Entry 6C14 (electron microscopy, 4.50 A resolution (low resolution: residue-level contacts below are approximate; hydrogen-bond / salt-bridge calls are withheld)); this record covers chains B and D of the 4 polymer chains in the assembly.

Chain B (and D):
Protein: LHFPL tetraspan subfamily member 5 protein
Source organism: Mus musculus
Notes: chain D of this document is another copy of the same molecule, construct and numbering; everything in this record applies to it too
UniProtKB: Q4KL25 (LHPL5_MOUSE); residue numbers follow UniProt; this construct covers 1-219
Chain sequence (228 residues; row label = number of the first residue in the row; numbers below 1 keep their minus sign (Gly-6 is residue -6)):
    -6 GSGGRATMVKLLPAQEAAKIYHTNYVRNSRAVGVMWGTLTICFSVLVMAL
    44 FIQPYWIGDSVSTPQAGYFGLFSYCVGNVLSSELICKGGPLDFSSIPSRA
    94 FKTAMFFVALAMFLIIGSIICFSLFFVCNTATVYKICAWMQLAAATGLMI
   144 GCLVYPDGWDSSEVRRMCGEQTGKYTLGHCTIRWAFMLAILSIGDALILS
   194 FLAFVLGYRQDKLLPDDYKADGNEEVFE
Not modelled in the structure: -6 to 14, 55-57, 153-170, 200-221
Construct notes: expression tag (-6 to 0, 220-221)
Cystine bridges: Cys68-Cys79, Cys114-Cys130

Interface between chain B and chain D:
Pairs across the interface (14; chain B residue first):
  Thr16(B) - Arg20(D)
  Asn17(B) - Arg23(D)
  Val19(B) - Arg20(D)
  Arg20(B) - Thr16(D)
  Arg20(B) - Val19(D)
  Arg20(B) - Arg20(D)
  Arg20(B) - Arg23(D)
  Arg23(B) - Asn17(D)
  Arg23(B) - Arg20(D)
  Val27(B) - Met28(D)
  Met28(B) - Val27(D)
  Met28(B) - Met28(D)
  Met28(B) - Thr31(D)
  Thr31(B) - Met28(D)
Also at the interface, not in a pair above, chain B (9 interface residues in all): Ala24
Also at the interface, not in a pair above, chain D (9 interface residues in all): Ala24

Summary:
The chain B/chain D interface involves 9 residues from each chain.
Chain B and chain D are both LHFPL tetraspan subfamily member 5 protein (Mus musculus); the structure, CryoEM
structure of mouse PCDH15-1EC-LHFPL5 complex, was determined by electron microscopy together with 6C10 and
6C13 from the same study.
